PDB entry 3UBU | X-ray diffraction, 1.91 A resolution | chains A and B

[Chain A]
Molecule: Agglucetin subunit alpha-1
Organism: Deinagkistrodon acutus
UniProt: Q8JIV9 (AGGA1_AGKAC); residues 1-131 here correspond to UniProt positions 24-154 (UniProt number = residue number + 23)
Chain sequence (131 residues; each row starts with the number of its first residue):
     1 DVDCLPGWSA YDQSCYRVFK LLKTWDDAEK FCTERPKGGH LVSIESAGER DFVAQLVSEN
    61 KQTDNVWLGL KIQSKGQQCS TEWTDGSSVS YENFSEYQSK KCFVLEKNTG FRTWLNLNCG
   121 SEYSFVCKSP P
Disordered / not traced: 1
Differences from the reference sequence: conflict S124 (Ala147 in Q8JIV9)
UniProt features mapped onto this chain:
  - glycosylation: N93 (N-linked (GlcNAc...) asparagine)
Disulfides: C4-C15, C32-C127, C102-C119

[Chain B]
Molecule: Agglucetin subunit beta-2
Organism: Deinagkistrodon acutus
UniProt: Q8AYA3 (AGGB2_AGKAC); residues 1-126 here correspond to UniProt positions 24-149 (UniProt number = residue number + 23)
Chain sequence (126 residues; each row starts with the number of its first residue):
     1 GFCCPLRWSA YEGHCYLVVK EKKTWDDAEK FCTEQRKGGH LVSVHSREEA DFLVHLAYPI
    61 LDLSLIWMGL SNMWNDCKRE WSDGTKLDFK SWAKTSDCLI GKTDGDNQWL NMDCSKKHYF
   121 VCKFKL
Differences from the reference sequence: conflict A10 (Ser33 in Q8AYA3)
Modified / non-standard residues: C3 (cysteinesulfonic acid; OCS)
Disulfides: C4-C15, C32-C122, C98-C114

[Chain A / chain B interface]
Residue-residue contacts (102):
  W25(A) with S82(B)
  E29(A) with S82(B), hydrogen bond
  H40(A) with S82(B), hydrogen bond (side chain-backbone); D83(B)
  L41(A) with S82(B)
  V42(A) with W81(B)
  S43(A) with W81(B); D83(B), hydrogen bond; T85(B)
  I44(A) with W81(B); F89(B)
  E45(A) with D88(B); F89(B)
  S46(A) with F89(B)
  A47(A) with F89(B)
  L68(A) with W81(B), hydrophobic
  G69(A) with E80(B); W81(B); S82(B), hydrogen bond (backbone-backbone)
  L70(A) with R79(B); E80(B); W81(B); L87(B), hydrophobic; W92(B), hydrophobic
  K71(A) with R79(B); E80(B), hydrogen bond (backbone-backbone)
  I72(A) with W74(B); C77(B), hydrophobic; K78(B); R79(B)
  Q73(A) with C77(B); K78(B), hydrogen bond (backbone-backbone)
  S74(A) with C77(B)
  Q77(A) with W74(B)
  Q78(A) with L70(B); M73(B); W74(B)
  C79(A) with M73(B), hydrogen bond (backbone-backbone); D76(B); C77(B), disulfide
  S80(A) with L70(B); S71(B); M73(B)
  E82(A) with L70(B)
  W83(A) with V42(B); S43(B); V44(B); H45(B); G69(B); L70(B); L99(B), hydrophobic; W109(B), hydrophobic
  T84(A) with W25(B); E29(B), hydrogen bond; H40(B); G69(B), hydrogen bond (backbone-backbone)
  D85(A) with H40(B); S43(B), hydrogen bond
  S87(A) with S43(B); H45(B), hydrogen bond
  S88(A) with H45(B), hydrogen bond (backbone-side chain)
  V89(A) with L70(B), hydrophobic
  S90(A) with H45(B), hydrogen bond (side chain-backbone)
  Y91(A) with H45(B); S46(B); R47(B); W109(B)
  E92(A) with W109(B)
  N93(A) with D106(B), hydrogen bond; N107(B); Q108(B), hydrogen bond (backbone-side chain); W109(B), hydrogen bond (backbone-backbone)
  F94(A) with M73(B), hydrophobic; W74(B), hydrophobic; L99(B), hydrophobic; Q108(B); W109(B); L110(B); N111(B)
  S95(A) with Q108(B)
  Q98(A) with W74(B); W109(B); L110(B); N111(B), hydrogen bond (backbone-side chain)
  S99(A) with W74(B)
  K100(A) with W74(B); N111(B)
  K101(A) with W74(B)
  F103(A) with R79(B); W92(B), hydrophobic
  E106(A) with A93(B)
  R112(A) with S91(B), hydrogen bond (backbone-side chain)
  T113(A) with S91(B)
  W114(A) with W81(B), hydrophobic; F89(B); K90(B); S91(B), hydrogen bond (backbone-backbone); W92(B), hydrophobic; A93(B), hydrogen bond (backbone-backbone)
  L115(A) with A93(B), hydrophobic; T95(B)
  N116(A) with W74(B)
Interface residues without a listed pair, chain A (46 interface residues in all): R50
Interface residues without a listed pair, chain B (43 interface residues in all): L41, A50, M68, N72, N75
Inter-chain disulfides: C79(A)-C77(B)

[In short]
46 residues of chain A face 43 of chain B across their interface, with 1 disulfide bond and 20 hydrogen bonds.
Polar contacts include E29(A)-S82(B), H40(A)-S82(B) and S43(A)-D83(B).
Chain A is Agglucetin subunit alpha-1 and chain B is Agglucetin subunit beta-2, both from Deinagkistrodon
acutus; the structure, Crystal structure of agkisacucetin, a GpIb-binding snaclec (snake C-type lectin) that
inhibits platelet, was determined by X-ray diffraction.
